2DXC - chains B and E of the 12 polymer chains in the assembly; structure by X-ray diffraction, 1.90 A resolution.

[Chain B (and E)]
Molecule: Thiocyanate hydrolase subunit beta
From: Thiobacillus thioparus
Notes: EC 3.5.5.8; chain E of this document is another copy of the same molecule, construct and numbering; everything in this record applies to it too
UniProt: O66186 (SCNB_THITI); residues 1-157 here correspond to UniProt positions 0-156 (UniProt number = residue number - 1)
Amino-acid sequence (157 residues; each row starts with the number of its first residue):
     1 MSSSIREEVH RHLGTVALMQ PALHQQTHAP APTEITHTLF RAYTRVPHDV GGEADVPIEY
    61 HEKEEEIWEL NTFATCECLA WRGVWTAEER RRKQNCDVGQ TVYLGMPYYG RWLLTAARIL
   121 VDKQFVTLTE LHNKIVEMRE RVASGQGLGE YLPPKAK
Not modelled in the structure: 1-2, 155-157 (chain E: 1-3, 155-157)

[Chain B / chain E interface]
Pairs across the interface - 47 pairs, chain B then chain E:
  Glu8(B) - His37(E)  salt bridge
  Glu8(B) - Arg41(E)  salt bridge
  Arg11(B) - Thr38(E)  hydrogen bond
  His12(B) - Arg41(E)
  His12(B) - Ala42(E)
  His12(B) - Arg45(E)
  Leu13(B) - Gly51(E)
  Thr15(B) - Thr38(E)
  Thr15(B) - Ala42(E)
  Val16(B) - Arg45(E)
  Val16(B) - Glu53(E)
  Met19(B) - Ala42(E)  hydrophobic
  Met19(B) - Tyr43(E)  hydrophobic
  Met19(B) - Gln100(E)
  Gln20(B) - Leu104(E)
  Pro21(B) - Gln100(E)
  Pro21(B) - Thr101(E)
  Pro21(B) - Leu104(E)
  His24(B) - His24(E)  hydrogen bond
  Gln26(B) - Gln26(E)
  His37(B) - Glu8(E)  salt bridge
  Thr38(B) - Arg11(E)
  Thr38(B) - Thr15(E)
  Arg41(B) - Glu8(E)  salt bridge
  Arg41(B) - His12(E)
  Ala42(B) - His12(E)
  Ala42(B) - Thr15(E)
  Ala42(B) - Met19(E)  hydrophobic
  Tyr43(B) - Met19(E)  hydrophobic
  Arg45(B) - His12(E)
  Arg45(B) - Val16(E)
  Gly51(B) - Leu13(E)
  Gly52(B) - Leu13(E)
  Glu53(B) - Leu13(E)
  Glu53(B) - Val16(E)
  Ala54(B) - Val56(E)  hydrophobic
  Asp55(B) - Val56(E)
  Asp55(B) - Pro57(E)
  Val56(B) - Ala54(E)  hydrophobic
  Val56(B) - Asp55(E)
  Val56(B) - Val56(E)  hydrophobic
  Pro57(B) - Asp55(E)
  Gln100(B) - Met19(E)
  Gln100(B) - Pro21(E)
  Thr101(B) - Pro21(E)
  Leu104(B) - Gln20(E)
  Leu104(B) - Pro21(E)
Interface residues without a listed pair, chain B (28 interface residues in all): Leu39
Interface residues without a listed pair, chain E (28 interface residues in all): Leu39, Gly52

[Overview]
Chain B and chain E each contribute 28 residues to their interface; the contacts include 2 hydrogen bonds and
4 salt bridges. Polar pairs include Glu8(B)-His37(E), Glu8(B)-Arg41(E) and Arg11(B)-Thr38(E).
Chain B and chain E are both Thiocyanate hydrolase subunit beta (Thiobacillus thioparus); the structure,
Recombinant thiocyanate hydrolase, fully-matured form, was determined by X-ray diffraction (same publication
as 2ZZD and 2DXB).
